PDB entry 5ORQ | X-ray diffraction, 1.95 A resolution | chains A and B

== Chain A ==
Protein: cPPR-Telo1
From: synthetic construct
Sequence (364 residues; row label = number of the first residue in the row):
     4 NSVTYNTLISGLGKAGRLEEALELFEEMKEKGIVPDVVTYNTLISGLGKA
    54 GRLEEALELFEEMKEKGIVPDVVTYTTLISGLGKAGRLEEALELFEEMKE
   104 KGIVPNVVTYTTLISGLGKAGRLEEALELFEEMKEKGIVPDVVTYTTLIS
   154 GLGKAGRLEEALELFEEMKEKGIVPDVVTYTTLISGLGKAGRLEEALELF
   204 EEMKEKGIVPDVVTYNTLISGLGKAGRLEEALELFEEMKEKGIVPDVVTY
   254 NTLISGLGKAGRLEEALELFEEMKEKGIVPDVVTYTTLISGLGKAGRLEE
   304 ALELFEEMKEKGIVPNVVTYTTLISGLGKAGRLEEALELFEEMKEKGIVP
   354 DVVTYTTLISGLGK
Modified residues: Mse31, Mse66, Mse101, Mse136, Mse171, Mse206, Mse241, Mse276, Mse311, Mse346 (selenomethionine)
Reported in the primary citation:
  - conformationally variable residues (side-chain flip): Glu128, Lys172, Glu198, Lys207, Glu303
  - contacts within the chain: Glu169-Lys172, Glu204-Lys207

== Chain B ==
Molecule: 10-nt DNA strand
Sequence (10 nucleotides; numbered 1 to 10; the number before each row is that of its first residue):
     1 TTAGGGTTAG

== Chain A / chain B interface ==
Residue-residue contacts (74):
  Ser13(A) - DT1(B)  phosphate contact
  Lys17(A) - DT1(B)  phosphate contact
  Lys17(A) - DT2(B)  salt bridge to the phosphate
  Val41(A) - DT1(B)  sugar contact
  Val41(A) - DT2(B)  base contact
  Asn44(A) - DT2(B)  hydrogen bond to the base
  Thr45(A) - DT2(B)  hydrogen bond to the sugar
  Ser48(A) - DT2(B)  phosphate contact
  Ser48(A) - DA3(B)  hydrogen bond to the phosphate
  Lys52(A) - DA3(B)  phosphate contact
  Lys52(A) - DG4(B)  salt bridge to the phosphate
  Val76(A) - DT2(B)  base contact
  Val76(A) - DA3(B)  sugar contact
  Thr79(A) - DA3(B)  base contact
  Thr80(A) - DA3(B)  hydrogen bond to the sugar
  Ser83(A) - DG4(B)  sugar contact
  Lys87(A) - DG4(B)  salt bridge to the phosphate
  Lys87(A) - DG5(B)  salt bridge to the phosphate
  Asn109(A) - DA3(B)  base contact
  Val110(A) - DG4(B)  base contact
  Val111(A) - DA3(B)  base contact
  Val111(A) - DG4(B)  sugar contact
  Thr114(A) - DG4(B)  hydrogen bond to the base
  Thr115(A) - DG4(B)  hydrogen bond to the sugar
  Ser118(A) - DG5(B)  sugar contact
  Lys122(A) - DG6(B)  phosphate contact
  Asp144(A) - DG4(B)  hydrogen bond to the base
  Val145(A) - DG5(B)  base contact
  Val146(A) - DG4(B)  base contact
  Val146(A) - DG5(B)  sugar contact
  Thr147(A) - DG4(B)  hydrogen bond to the base
  Thr149(A) - DG5(B)  hydrogen bond to the base
  Thr150(A) - DG5(B)  hydrogen bond to the sugar
  Ser153(A) - DG6(B)  sugar contact
  Lys157(A) - DG6(B)  salt bridge to the phosphate
  Lys157(A) - DT7(B)  salt bridge to the phosphate
  Asp179(A) - DG5(B)  hydrogen bond to the base
  Val180(A) - DG6(B)  base contact
  Val181(A) - DG5(B)  base contact
  Val181(A) - DG6(B)  sugar contact
  Thr182(A) - DG5(B)  hydrogen bond to the base
  Thr184(A) - DG6(B)  hydrogen bond to the base
  Thr185(A) - DG6(B)  hydrogen bond to the sugar
  Ser188(A) - DT7(B)  hydrogen bond to the phosphate
  Lys192(A) - DT7(B)  salt bridge to the phosphate
  Lys192(A) - DT8(B)  salt bridge to the phosphate
  Asp214(A) - DG6(B)  hydrogen bond to the base
  Val216(A) - DG6(B)  base contact
  Val216(A) - DT7(B)  sugar contact
  Thr217(A) - DG6(B)  hydrogen bond to the base
  Asn219(A) - DT7(B)  hydrogen bond to the base
  Thr220(A) - DT7(B)  hydrogen bond to the sugar
  Ser223(A) - DT8(B)  hydrogen bond to the phosphate
  Val251(A) - DT7(B)  base contact
  Val251(A) - DT8(B)  base contact
  Asn254(A) - DT8(B)  hydrogen bond to the base
  Thr255(A) - DT8(B)  hydrogen bond to the sugar
  Ser258(A) - DA9(B)  sugar contact
  Lys262(A) - DG10(B)  phosphate contact
  Val286(A) - DT8(B)  base contact
  Val286(A) - DA9(B)  sugar contact
  Thr289(A) - DA9(B)  base contact
  Thr290(A) - DA9(B)  hydrogen bond to the sugar
  Ser293(A) - DG10(B)  sugar contact
  Lys297(A) - DG10(B)  phosphate contact
  Asn319(A) - DA9(B)  base contact
  Val320(A) - DG10(B)  base contact
  Val321(A) - DA9(B)  base contact
  Val321(A) - DG10(B)  sugar contact
  Thr324(A) - DG10(B)  hydrogen bond to the base
  Thr325(A) - DG10(B)  sugar contact
  Asp354(A) - DG10(B)  hydrogen bond to the base
  Val356(A) - DG10(B)  base contact
  Thr357(A) - DG10(B)  hydrogen bond to the base
Also at the interface, not in a pair above, chain A (63 interface residues in all): Gly14, Val40, Val75, Val285

== Summary ==
The interface between chain A and chain B involves 63 residues on one side and 10 on the other; the contacts
include 26 hydrogen bonds and 8 salt bridges. Among the polar pairs are Asn44(A)-DT2(B), Thr114(A)-DG4(B) and
Asp144(A)-DG4(B). The paper reports conformational variability at Glu128(A), Lys172(A) and Glu198(A) among
others; contacts within the chain involving Lys172(A), Glu169(A) and Lys207(A) among others.
Chain A is cPPR-Telo1 (synthetic construct) and chain B is a 10-nt DNA strand; the structure, Crystal
structure of designed cPPR-Telo1 in complex with ssDNA, was determined by X-ray diffraction.
